5S63 - chains A and F of the 6 polymer chains in the assembly; structure by X-ray diffraction, 2.60 A resolution.

== Chain A ==
Molecule: Tubulin alpha-1B chain
Organism: Bos taurus
Reference sequence: P81947 (TBA1B_BOVIN); numbering as in UniProt (aligned over 1-451)
Amino-acid sequence (451 residues; row label = number of the first residue in the row):
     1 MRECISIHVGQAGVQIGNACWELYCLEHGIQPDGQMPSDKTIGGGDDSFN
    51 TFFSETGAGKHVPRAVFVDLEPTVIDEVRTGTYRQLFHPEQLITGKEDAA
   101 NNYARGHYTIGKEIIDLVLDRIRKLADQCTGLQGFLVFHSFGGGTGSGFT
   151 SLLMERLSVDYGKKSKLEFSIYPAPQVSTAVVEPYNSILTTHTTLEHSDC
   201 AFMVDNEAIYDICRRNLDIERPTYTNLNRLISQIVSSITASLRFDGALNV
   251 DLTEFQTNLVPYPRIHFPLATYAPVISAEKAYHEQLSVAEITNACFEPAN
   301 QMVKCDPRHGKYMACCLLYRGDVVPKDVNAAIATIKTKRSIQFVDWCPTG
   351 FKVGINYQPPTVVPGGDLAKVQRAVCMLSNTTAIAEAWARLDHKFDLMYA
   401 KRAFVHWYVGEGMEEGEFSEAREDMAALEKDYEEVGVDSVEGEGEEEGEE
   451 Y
Unresolved in the structure: 439-451
Metal / ion sites: Ca2+: D39, T41, G44, E55
Ligand contacts: GTP (guanosine-5'-triphosphate): G10, Q11, A12, Q15, I16, D69, D98, A99, A100, N101, S140, G142, G143, G144, T145, G146, I171, P173, V177, S178, E183, N206, Y224, L227, N228, I231

== Chain F ==
Molecule: Tubulin-Tyrosine Ligase
Organism: Gallus gallus
Reference sequence: E1BQ43 (E1BQ43_CHICK); residues 1-378 here = UniProt positions 1-378
Amino-acid sequence (384 residues; row label = number of the first residue in the row):
     1 MYTFVVRDENSSVYAEVSRLLLATGQWKRLRKDNPRFNLMLGERNRLPFG
    51 RLGHEPGLVQLVNYYRGADKLCRKASLVKLIKTSPELSESCTWFPESYVI
   101 YPTNLKTPVAPAQNGIRHLINNTRTDEREVFLAAYNRRREGREGNVWIAK
   151 SSAGAKGEGILISSEASELLDFIDEQGQVHVIQKYLEKPLLLEPGHRKFD
   201 IRSWVLVDHLYNIYLYREGVLRTSSEPYNSANFQDKTCHLTNHCIQKEYS
   251 KNYGRYEEGNEMFFEEFNQYLMDALNTTLENSILLQIKHIIRSCLMCIEP
   301 AISTKHLHYQSFQLFGFDFMVDEELKVWLIEVNGAPACAQKLYAELCQGI
   351 VDVAISSVFPLADTGQKTSQPTSIFIKLHHHHHH
Unresolved in the structure: 106-124, 153-158, 363-370, 383-384
Construct notes: expression tag (379-384)
Metal / ion sites: Mg2+: E331 (together with AMP-PCP)
Ligand contacts: AMP-PCP (ACP; phosphomethylphosphonic acid adenylate ester): K74, I148, K150, Q183, K184, Y185, L186, K198, D200, R202, R222, H239, L240, T241, N242, D318, M320, I330, E331, N333

== Interface between chain A and chain F ==
Contacting residue pairs (23):
  Q176(A) - P56(F)
  E207(A) - G53(F)
  E207(A) - H54(F)  salt bridge
  E297(A) - H306(F)
  P298(A) - L307(F)  hydrophobic
  K304(A) - H54(F)
  K304(A) - H308(F)
  C305(A) - H308(F)
  D306(A) - R66(F)
  R308(A) - P300(F)  hydrogen bond (side chain-backbone)
  R308(A) - A301(F)  hydrogen bond (side chain-backbone)
  R308(A) - I302(F)
  R308(A) - S303(F)  hydrogen bond (side chain-backbone)
  H309(A) - R66(F)  hydrogen bond (side chain-backbone)
  H309(A) - G67(F)
  H309(A) - A301(F)
  S340(A) - A301(F)
  E386(A) - G50(F)
  E386(A) - R66(F)  salt bridge
  R390(A) - G50(F)
  R390(A) - H54(F)  hydrogen bond
  H393(A) - R51(F)  hydrogen bond
  E433(A) - R46(F)  salt bridge
Interface residues without a listed pair, chain A (15 interface residues in all): K338
Interface residues without a listed pair, chain F (16 interface residues in all): E299

== Summary ==
15 residues of chain A face 16 of chain F across their interface, with 6 hydrogen bonds and 3 salt bridges.
Among the polar pairs are E207(A)-H54(F), E386(A)-R66(F) and E433(A)-R46(F). Ligands of chain A: GTP. Ligands
of chain F: AMP-PCP.
Chain A is Tubulin alpha-1B chain (Bos taurus) and chain F is Tubulin-Tyrosine Ligase (Gallus gallus); the
structure, Tubulin-Z2241115980-complex, was determined by X-ray diffraction (same publication as 5S4L, 5S4M,
5S4N, 5S4O, 5S4P, 5S4Q and 52 further entries).
